PDB entry 7COW | X-ray diffraction, 2.86 A resolution | chains J and K of the 20 polymer chains in the assembly

Chain J:
Molecule: 353-nt DNA strand
From: other sequences
Sequence (353 nucleotides; numbered 1 to 353; the number before each row is that of its first residue):
     1 CGCTGCGTTTTTTTTTTCATGTGCCGGTCTCACACGTGCCTGGAGACTAG
    51 TAAGCGCTTCTAGTGGCGGTTAAAACGCGGTAGACAGCGCGTACGTGCGT
   101 TTAAGCGGTGCTAGAGCTGTCTACGACCAATTGAGCGGCCTCGGCACCGG
   151 GATGCGATTTTTTTTTTCATACTCGAGCATGCATTTTTTTTTTCATGTGC
   201 CGGTCTCACACGTGCCTGGAGACTAGTAAGCGCTTCTAGTGGCGGTTAAA
   251 ACGCGGTAGACAGCGCGTACGTGCGTTTAAGCGGTGCTAGAGCTGTCTAC
   301 GACCAATTGAGCGGCCTCGGCACCGGGATGCGTTTTTTTTTTCGCAGCGG
   351 TAC
Ion coordination: K+ site 1: DT61, DA62; K+ site 2 near DT237 (its only coordinating residue here); K+ site 3: DA291 (shared with 1 residue of chain I); K+ site 4 near DT298 (its only coordinating residue here)

Chain K:
Name: Histone H3.1
From: Homo sapiens
Reference sequence: P68431 (H31_HUMAN); residues 0-135 here correspond to UniProt positions 1-136 (UniProt number = residue number + 1)
Amino-acid sequence (138 residues; row label = number of the first residue in the row; numbers below 1 keep their minus sign (Ser-2 is residue -2)):
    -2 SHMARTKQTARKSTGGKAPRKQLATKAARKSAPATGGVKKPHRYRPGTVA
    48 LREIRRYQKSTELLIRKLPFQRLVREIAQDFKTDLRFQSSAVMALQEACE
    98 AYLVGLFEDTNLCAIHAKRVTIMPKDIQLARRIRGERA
Not modelled in the structure: -2 to 37
Sequence notes: expression tag (-2 to -1)
UniProt features mapped onto this chain:
  - modified residue: Arg2 (Asymmetric dimethylarginine), Thr3 (Phosphothreonine), Lys4 (Allysine), Gln5 (5-glutamyl dopamine), Thr6 (Phosphothreonine), Arg8 (Citrulline), Lys9 (N6,N6,N6-trimethyllysine), Ser10 (ADP-ribosylserine), Thr11 (Phosphothreonine), Lys14 (N6-(2-hydroxyisobutyryl)lysine), Arg17 (Asymmetric dimethylarginine), Lys18 (N6-(2-hydroxyisobutyryl)lysine), Lys23 (N6-(2-hydroxyisobutyryl)lysine), Arg26 (Citrulline), Lys27 (N6,N6,N6-trimethyllysine), Ser28 (ADP-ribosylserine), Lys36 (N6,N6,N6-trimethyllysine), Lys37 (N6-methyllysine), Tyr41 (Phosphotyrosine), Lys56 (N6,N6,N6-trimethyllysine) and 8 more in UniProt
  - lipidation: Lys18 (N6-decanoyllysine)

How chain J and chain K interact:
Pairs across the interface (29):
  DA195(J) - His39(K)  hydrogen bond to the sugar
  DA195(J) - Tyr41(K)  phosphate contact
  DT196(J) - Tyr41(K)  sugar contact
  DT196(J) - Arg49(K)  hydrogen bond to the phosphate
  DG197(J) - Arg49(K)  salt bridge to the phosphate
  DT198(J) - Lys56(K)  salt bridge to the phosphate
  DG271(J) - Arg40(K)  base contact
  DG271(J) - Pro43(K)  phosphate contact
  DG271(J) - Gly44(K)  hydrogen bond to the phosphate
  DT272(J) - Arg40(K)  hydrogen bond to the base
  DT272(J) - Tyr41(K)  sugar contact
  DT272(J) - Arg42(K)  phosphate contact
  DT272(J) - Gly44(K)  hydrogen bond to the phosphate
  DT272(J) - Thr45(K)  hydrogen bond to the phosphate
  DT272(J) - Val46(K)  hydrogen bond to the phosphate
  DT272(J) - Ala47(K)  hydrogen bond to the phosphate
  DG273(J) - His39(K)  phosphate contact
  DG273(J) - Arg40(K)  hydrogen bond to the sugar
  DG273(J) - Tyr41(K)  hydrogen bond to the phosphate
  DG273(J) - Val46(K)  phosphate contact
  DA280(J) - Arg63(K)  sugar contact
  DA280(J) - Leu65(K)  phosphate contact
  DA280(J) - Pro66(K)  phosphate contact
  DA280(J) - Arg69(K)  salt bridge to the phosphate
  DG281(J) - Arg63(K)  phosphate contact
  DG281(J) - Lys64(K)  hydrogen bond to the phosphate
  DG281(J) - Leu65(K)  hydrogen bond to the phosphate
  DA289(J) - Arg83(K)  hydrogen bond to the phosphate
  DG290(J) - Arg83(K)  salt bridge to the phosphate
Interface residues without a listed pair, chain J (14 interface residues in all): DC194, DC261, DG292
Interface residues without a listed pair, chain K (20 interface residues in all): Asp81, Gln85, Lys115

Overview:
The interface between chain J and chain K involves 14 residues on one side and 20 on the other, with 13
hydrogen bonds and 4 salt bridges. Polar contacts include DT272(J)-Arg40(K), DA195(J)-His39(K) and
DG273(J)-Arg40(K). DT61(J) and DA62(J) form the K+ site 1.
Here chain J is a 353-nt DNA strand (other sequences) and chain K is Histone H3.1 (Homo sapiens). Entry 7COW
(353 bp di-nucleosome harboring cohesive DNA termini with linker histone H1.0) was determined by X-ray
diffraction (same publication as 6LER, 6L9Z, 6LA2 and 6LAB).
